7QTY - chain A; structure by X-ray diffraction, 1.69 A resolution.

# Chain A
Molecule: Na(+)-translocating NADH-quinone reductase subunit F
Organism: Klebsiella pneumoniae
Notes: EC 7.2.1.1; fragment: FAD binding domain; engineered mutation(s): fragment residues 129-407
UniProt: A6T526 (NQRF_KLEP7); residue numbers follow UniProt; this construct covers 129-407
Amino-acid sequence (281 residues; row label = number of the first residue in the row):
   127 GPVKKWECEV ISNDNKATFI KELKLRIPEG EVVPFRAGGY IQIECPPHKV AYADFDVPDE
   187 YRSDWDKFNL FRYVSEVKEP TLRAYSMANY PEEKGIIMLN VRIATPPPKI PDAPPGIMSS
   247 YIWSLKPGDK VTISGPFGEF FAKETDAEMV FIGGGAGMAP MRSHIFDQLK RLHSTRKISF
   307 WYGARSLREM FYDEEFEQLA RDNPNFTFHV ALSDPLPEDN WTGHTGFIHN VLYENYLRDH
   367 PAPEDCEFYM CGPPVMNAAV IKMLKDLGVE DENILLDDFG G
Not modelled in the structure: 406-407
Construct notes: expression tag (127-128); variant Ile236 (Val in A6T526)
Residues lining bound ligands:
  - F0R (1-(furan-2-ylmethyl)-3-(2-methylphenyl)thiourea): Gly309, Ala310, Arg311, Ser339, Phe353, His355, Pro379, Val381, Met382, Ala385
  - FAD (flavin-adenine dinucleotide): Tyr166, Arg209, Ala210, Tyr211, Ser212, Asn226, Val227, Arg228, Ala230, Thr231, Pro232, Pro233, Ile236, Ala239, Pro240, Pro241, Gly242, Ile243, Met244, Ser245, Ser246, Ala282, Ala285, Phe405

# Overview
Bound to chain A: flavin-adenine dinucleotide and compound F0R.
Chain A is Na(+)-translocating NADH-quinone reductase subunit F (Klebsiella pneumoniae); the structure, X-ray
structure of FAD domain of NqrF of Klebsiella pneumoniae, was determined by X-ray diffraction (same
publication as 7QU0, 7QU3 and 7QU5).
